Entry 6YOS (X-ray diffraction, 2.75 A resolution); this record covers chains A and B of the 3 polymer chains in the assembly.

# Chain A (and B)
Protein: 14-3-3 protein zeta/delta
Organism: Homo sapiens
Notes: chain B of this document is another copy of the same molecule, construct and numbering; everything in this record applies to it too
Reference sequence: P63104 (1433Z_HUMAN); residue numbers follow UniProt; this construct covers 1-230
Sequence (235 residues; row label = number of the first residue in the row; numbers below 1 keep their minus sign (Gly-4 is residue -4)):
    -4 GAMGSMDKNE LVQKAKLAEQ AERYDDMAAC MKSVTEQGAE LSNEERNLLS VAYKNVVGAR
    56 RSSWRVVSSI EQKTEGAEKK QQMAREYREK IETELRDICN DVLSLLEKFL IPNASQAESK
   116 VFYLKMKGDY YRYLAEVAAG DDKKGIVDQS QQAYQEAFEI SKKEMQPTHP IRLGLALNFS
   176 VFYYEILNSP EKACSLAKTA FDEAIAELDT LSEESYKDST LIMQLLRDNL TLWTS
Disordered / not traced: -4 to 0, 69-74 (chain B: -4 to 0, 69-72, 205-210, 230)
Sequence notes: expression tag (-4 to 0)

# Interface between chain A and chain B
Pairs across the interface (25):
  Asp2(A) - Lys74(B)  salt bridge
  Glu5(A) - Met78(B)
  Glu5(A) - Glu81(B)
  Lys9(A) - Tyr82(B)
  Leu12(A) - Ala79(B)  hydrophobic
  Ala13(A) - Tyr82(B)
  Gln15(A) - Val61(B)
  Ala16(A) - Ser58(B)  hydrogen bond (backbone-side chain)
  Arg18(A) - Ser58(B)
  Arg18(A) - Tyr82(B)  hydrogen bond
  Arg18(A) - Lys85(B)
  Arg18(A) - Ile86(B)
  Arg18(A) - Glu89(B)  salt bridge
  Asp21(A) - Tyr82(B)  hydrogen bond
  Asp21(A) - Lys85(B)
  Ser58(A) - Ala16(B)  hydrogen bond (side chain-backbone)
  Ser58(A) - Arg18(B)
  Ile65(A) - Gln15(B)
  Met78(A) - Glu5(B)
  Tyr82(A) - Ala13(B)
  Tyr82(A) - Arg18(B)  hydrogen bond
  Tyr82(A) - Asp21(B)  hydrogen bond
  Lys85(A) - Lys9(B)
  Ile86(A) - Arg18(B)
  Glu89(A) - Arg18(B)  salt bridge
Interface residues without a listed pair, chain A (20 interface residues in all): Gln8, Arg55, Val61, Ala79
Interface residues without a listed pair, chain B (21 interface residues in all): Leu12, Arg55, Val62, Ile65

# Summary
20 residues of chain A and 21 residues of chain B are in contact, with 6 hydrogen bonds and 3 salt bridges.
Polar pairs include Asp2(A)-Lys74(B), Arg18(A)-Glu89(B) and Ala16(A)-Ser58(B).
Chain A and chain B are both 14-3-3 protein zeta/delta (Homo sapiens); the structure, Binary complex of 14-3-3
zeta with Glucocorticoid Receptor (GR) pT524 pS617 peptide, was determined by X-ray diffraction (same
publication as 6YMO and 6YO8).
